9CCI - chains B and A of the 3 polymer chains in the assembly; structure by electron microscopy, 2.65 A resolution.

# Chain B
Name: M39 Fab heavy chain
Source organism: Homo sapiens
Notes: antibody fragment or engineered binder
Sequence (228 residues; numbered 1 to 228; the number before each row is that of its first residue):
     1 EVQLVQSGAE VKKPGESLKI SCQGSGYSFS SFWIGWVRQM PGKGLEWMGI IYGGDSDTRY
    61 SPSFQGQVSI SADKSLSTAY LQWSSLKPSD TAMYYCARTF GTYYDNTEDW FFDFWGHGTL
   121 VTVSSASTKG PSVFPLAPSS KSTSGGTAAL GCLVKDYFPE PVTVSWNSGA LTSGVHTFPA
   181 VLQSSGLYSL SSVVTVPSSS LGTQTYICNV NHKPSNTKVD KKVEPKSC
Disordered / not traced: 227-228
Disulfides: Cys-22/Cys-96, Cys-152/Cys-208

# Chain A
Name: Spike glycoprotein
Source organism: Severe acute respiratory syndrome coronavirus 2
UniProtKB: P0DTC2 (SPIKE_SARS2); aligned to UniProt positions 1-1204 over residues 5-1208 (the alignment contains insertions or deletions, so no single offset holds)
Sequence (1242 residues; each row starts with the number of its first residue):
     5 MFVFLVLLPL VSSQCVNLIT RTQSYTNSFT RGVYYPDKVF RSSVLHSTQD LFLPFFSNVT
    65 WFHAIHVSGT NGTKRFDNPA LPFNDGVYFA STEKSNIIRG WIFGTTLDSK TQSLLIVNNA
   125 TNVVIKVCEF QFCNDPFLDV YQKNNKSWME SEFRVYSSAN NCTFEYVSQP FLMDLEGKEG
   185 NFKNLREFVF KNIDGYFKIY SKHTPINLER DLPQGFSALE PLVDLPIGIN ITRFQTLLAL
   245 HRSYLTPVDS SSGWTAGAAA YYVGYLQPRT FLLKYNENGT ITDAVDCALD PLSETKCTLK
   305 SFIVEKGIYQ TSNFRVQPTE SIVRFPNITN LCPFHEVFNA TTFASVYAWN RKRISNCVAD
   365 YSVIYNFAPF FAFKCYGVSP TKLNDLCFTN VYADSFVIRG NEVSQIAPGQ TGNIADYNYK
   425 LPDDFTGCVI AWNSNKLDSK PSGNYNYLYR FLRKSKLKPF ERDISTEIYQ VGNKPCNGVA
   485 GPNCYSPLQS YGFRPTYGVG HQPYRVVVLS FELLHAPATV CGPKKSTNLV KNKCVNFNFN
   545 GLTGTGVLTE SNKKFLPFQQ FGRDIADTTD AVRDPQTLEI LDITPCSFGG VSVITPGTNT
   605 SNQVAVLYQG VNCTEVPVAI HADQLTPTWR VYSTGSNVFQ TRAGCLIGAE YVNNSYECDI
   665 PIGAGICASY QTQTKSHGSA SSVASQSIIA YTMSLGAENS VAYSNNSIAI PTNFTISVTT
   725 EILPVSMTKT SVDCTMYICG DSTECSNLLL QYGSFCTQLK RALTGIAVEQ DKNTQEVFAQ
   785 VKQIYKTPPI KYFGGFNFSQ ILPDPSKPSK RSPIEDLLFN KVTLADAGFI KQYGDCLGDI
   845 AARDLICAQK FNGLTVLPPL LTDEMIAQYT SALLAGTITS GWTFGAGPAL QIPFPMQMAY
   905 RFNGIGVTQN VLYENQKLIA NQFNSAIGKI QDSLSSTPSA LGKLQDVVNH NAQALNTLVK
   965 QLSSKFGAIS SVLNDILSRL DPPEAEVQID RLITGRLQSL QTYVTQQLIR AAEIRASANL
  1025 AATKMSECVL GQSKRVDFCG KGYHLMSFPQ SAPHGVVFLH VTYVPAQEKN FTTAPAICHD
  1085 GKAHFPREGV FVSNGTHWFV TQRNFYEPQI ITTDNTFVSG NCDVVIGIVN NTVYDPLQPE
  1145 LDSFKEELDK YFKNHTSPDV DLGDISGINA SVVNIQKEID RLNEVAKNLN ESLIDLQELG
  1205 KYEQGSGYIP EAPRDGQAYV RKDGEWVLLS TFLGRSLEVL FQ
Disordered / not traced: 5-318, 516-1246
Disulfides: Cys-336/Cys-361, Cys-379/Cys-432, Cys-480/Cys-488
Covalent attachments: N-acetylglucosamine (NAG) linked to Asn-331
Sequence notes: variant Ile-23 (Thr19 in P0DTC2), Ser-28 (Ala27 in P0DTC2), Ala-84 (Val83 in P0DTC2), Asp-143 (Gly142 in P0DTC2), Gln-146 (His in P0DTC2), Glu-183 (Gln in P0DTC2), Glu-213 (Val in P0DTC2), Val-252 (Gly in P0DTC2), His-339 (Gly in P0DTC2), Thr-346 (Arg in P0DTC2), Ile-368 (Leu in P0DTC2), Phe-371 (Ser in P0DTC2), Pro-373 (Ser in P0DTC2), Phe-375 (Ser in P0DTC2), Ala-376 (Thr in P0DTC2), Asn-405 (Asp in P0DTC2), Ser-408 (Arg in P0DTC2), Asn-417 (Lys in P0DTC2), Lys-440 (Asn in P0DTC2), Pro-445 (Val in P0DTC2), Ser-446 (Gly in P0DTC2), Lys-460 (Asn in P0DTC2), Asn-477 (Ser in P0DTC2), Lys-478 (Thr in P0DTC2), Ala-484 (Glu in P0DTC2), Pro-486 (Phe in P0DTC2), Ser-490 (Phe in P0DTC2), Arg-498 (Gln in P0DTC2), Tyr-501 (Asn in P0DTC2), His-505 (Tyr in P0DTC2), Gly-614 (Asp in P0DTC2), Tyr-655 (His in P0DTC2), Lys-679 (Asn in P0DTC2), His-681 (Pro in P0DTC2), Lys-764 (Asn in P0DTC2), Tyr-796 (Asp in P0DTC2), His-954 (Gln in P0DTC2), Lys-969 (Asn in P0DTC2); conflict Ile-307 (Thr in P0DTC2), Phe-455 (Leu in P0DTC2), Leu-456 (Phe in P0DTC2), Val-475 (Ala in P0DTC2); engineered mutation Gly-682 (Arg in P0DTC2), Ser-683 (Arg in P0DTC2), Ser-685 (Arg in P0DTC2), Pro-817 (Phe in P0DTC2), Pro-892 (Ala in P0DTC2), Pro-899 (Ala in P0DTC2), Pro-942 (Ala in P0DTC2), Pro-986 (Lys in P0DTC2), Pro-987 (Val in P0DTC2); expression tag (1209-1246)
UniProt features mapped onto this chain:
  - glycosylation (N-linked (GlcNAc...) asparagine): Asn-21 (complex), Asn-126 (hybrid)
From the paper describing this entry:
  - specificity-determining residues: Lys-440

# Interface between chain B and chain A
Residue-residue contacts (18; chain B residue first):
  Ser-31(B) with Asn-439(A), hydrogen bond (backbone-side chain); Pro-499(A); Gln-506(A), hydrogen bond
  Phe-32(B) with Pro-499(A); Thr-500(A)
  Trp-33(B) with Lys-440(A)
  Tyr-52(B) with Asn-439(A), hydrogen bond; Lys-440(A)
  Asp-55(B) with Lys-440(A), salt bridge
  Asp-57(B) with Lys-440(A), salt bridge
  Phe-100(B) with Asn-439(A); Ser-443(A); Pro-445(A); Pro-499(A), hydrophobic
  Tyr-103(B) with Lys-440(A); Leu-441(A), hydrophobic
  Tyr-104(B) with Leu-441(A), hydrophobic
  Glu-108(B) with Lys-444(A)
Other interface residues (no listed pair), chain B (14 interface residues in all): Gly-101, Thr-102, Asp-109, Phe-111
Other interface residues (no listed pair), chain A (10 interface residues in all): Thr-345
The authors on this interface:
  - residue pairs: Asp-55(B)/Lys-440(A) (hydrogen bond), Asp-57(B)/Lys-440(A) (hydrogen bond)
  - epitope / paratope residues, chain B: Asp-55(B), Asp-57(B)
  - epitope / paratope residues, chain A: Asn-439(A), Lys-440(A), Gln-506(A)

# In short
14 residues of chain B and 10 residues of chain A are in contact; the contacts include 3 hydrogen bonds and 2
salt bridges. Among the polar pairs are Asp-55(B)/Lys-440(A), Asp-57(B)/Lys-440(A) and Ser-31(B)/Asn-439(A).
The authors report hydrogen bonds between Asp-55(B) and Lys-440(A) and Asp-57(B) and Lys-440(A). The paper
reports epitope/paratope residues Asp-55(B), Asp-57(B) and Asn-439(A) among others; the specificity
determinant Lys-440(A).
Here chain B is M39 Fab heavy chain (Homo sapiens) and chain A is Spike glycoprotein (Severe acute respiratory
syndrome coronavirus 2). Entry 9CCI (Dissecting human monoclonal antibody responses from mRNA and
protein-based booster vaccinations against XBB1.5 SARS-CoV-2) was determined by electron microscopy.
